Entry 1FJG (X-ray diffraction, 3.00 A resolution); this record covers chains A and H of the 22 polymer chains in the assembly.

== Chain A ==
Molecule: 16S ribosomal RNA
Organism: Thermus thermophilus
Sequence (1522 nucleotides; numbered 0 to 1544 plus 19 insertion-coded residues; 42 numbers in that range are skipped by the numbering (no residue carries them; nothing is unmodelled there); the number before each row is that of its first residue; a row labelled like 190A-190L holds insertion residues (190A, then the next letters in order); numbering starts at 0):
     0 UUUGUUGGAG AGUUUGAUCC UGGCUCAGGG UGAACGCUGG CGGCGUGCCU AAGACAUGCA
    60 AGUCGUGCGG G
    73 CCGCGGGGUU UU
    88 ACUCCG
    95 UGGUC
   101 AGCGGCGGAC GGGUGAGUAA CGCGUGGGU
  129A G
   130 ACCUACCCGG AAGAGGGGGA CAACCCGGGG AAACUCGGGC UAAUCCCCCA UGUGGACCCG
   190 C
190A-190L CCCUUGGGGUGU
   191 GUCCAAAGGG CUUU
   216 GCCCGCUUCC GGAUGGGCCC GCGUCCCAUC AGCUAGUUGG UGGGGUAAUG GCCCACCAAG
   276 GCGACGACGG GUAGCCGGUC UGAGAGGAUG GCCGGCCACA GGGGCACUGA GACACGGGCC
   336 CCACUCCUAC GGGAGGCAGC AGUUAGGAAU CUUCCGCAAU GGGCGCAAGC CUGACGGAGC
   396 GACGCCGCUU GGAGGAAGAA GCCCUUCGGG GUGUAAACUC CUGAA
   442 CCCGGGACGA AACCCCCGAC GA
   474 GGGGACUGAC GGUACCGGG
   494 GUAAUAGCGC CGGCCAACUC CGUGCCAGCA GCCGCGGUAA UACGGAGGGC GCGAGCGUUA
   554 CCCGGAUUCA CUGGGCGUAA AGGGCGUGUA GGCGGCCUGG GGCGUCCCAU GUGAAAGACC
   614 ACGGCUCAAC CGUGGGGGAG CGUGGGAUAC GCUCAGGCUA GACGGUGGGA GAGGGUGGUG
   674 GAAUUCCCGG AGUAGCGGUG AAAUGCGCAG AUACCGGGAG GAACGCCGAU GGCGAAGGCA
   734 GCCACCUGGU CCACCCGUGA CGCUGAGGCG CGAAAGCGUG GGGAGCAAAC CGGAUUAGAU
   794 ACCCGGGUAG UCCACGCCCU AAACGAUGCG CGCUAGGUCU CUGGGUCU
   848 CCUGGGGGCC GAAGCUAACG CGUUAAGCGC GCCGCCUGGG GAGUACGGCC GCAAGGCUGA
   908 AACUCAAAGG AAUUGACGGG GGCCCGCACA AGCGGUGGAG CAUGUGGUUU AAUUCGAAGC
   968 AACGCGAAGA ACCUUACCAG GCCUUGACAU GCUAGG
 1003A G
  1004 AACCCGGGUG AAAGCCUGGG GUGCCCC
1030A-1030D GCGA
  1031 GGGGAGCCCU AGCACAGGUG CUGCAUGGCC GUCGUCAGCU CGUGCCGUGA GGUGUUGGGU
  1091 UAAGUCCCGC AACGAGCGCA ACCCCCGCCG UUAGUUGCCA GCGGUUCGGC CGGGCACUCU
  1151 AACGGGACUG CCCGCGAAA
  1171 GCGGGAGGAA GGAGGGGACG ACGUCUGGUC AGCAUGGCCC UUACGGCCUG GGCGACACAC
  1231 GUGCUACAAU GCCCACUACA AAGCGAUGCC ACCCGGCAAC GGGGAGCUAA UCGCAAAAAG
  1291 GUGGGCCCAG UUCGGAUUGG GGUCUGCAAC CCGACCCCAU GAAGCCGGAA UCGCUAGUAA
  1351 UCGCGGAUCA G
 1361A C
  1362 CAUGCCGCGG UGAAUACGUU CCCGGGCCUU GUACACACCG CCCGUCACGC CAUGGGAGCG
  1422 GGCUCUACCC GAAGUCGCCG GG
  1446 AGCCUACGGG
  1459 CAGGCGCCGA GGGUAGGGCC CGUGACUGGG GCGAAGUCGU AACAAGGUAG CUGUACCGGA
  1519 AGGUGCGGCU GGAUCACCUC CUUUCU
Unresolved in the structure: 0-4, 1535-1544
Ion coordination: Mg2+ site 1: U12, G22; Mg2+ site 2 near U14 (its only coordinating residue here); Mg2+ site 3 near G21 (its only coordinating residue here); Mg2+ site 4: G61, U62, G105; Mg2+ site 5: G69, G70, U98; Mg2+ site 6: C106, G107, A325; Mg2+ site 7: G107, G326; Mg2+ site 8: G107, G108, G326; Mg2+ site 9: G108, A109; Mg2+ site 10: A109, G331; Mg2+ site 11: A109, G324, G326; Mg2+ site 12: A116, G117, G289; 63 more Mg2+ sites not listed
Residues lining bound ligands:
  - paromomycin (PAR): C1404, G1405, U1406, C1407, A1408, C1409, G1489, C1490, G1491, A1492, A1493, G1494, U1495, C1496
  - spectinomycin (SCM): C1063, G1064, C1066, G1068, C1069, A1191, C1192, G1193, U1194, G1386, G1387, C1388
  - streptomycin (SRY): U12, U13, U14, C526, G527, C912, A913, A914, A915, C1490, G1491
From the paper describing this entry:
  - binding site for Fragment of messenger RNA: G693, G926, C1400, C1402, C1403
  - Mg2+ coordination: G1401
  - binding site for spectinomycin: G1064, C1192
  - binding site for paromomycin: A1408, G1491, A1493
  - conformationally variable residues (side-chain flip): A1492, A1493
  - contacts within the chain: G1064-C1192 (hydrogen bond)

== Chain H ==
Name: 30S ribosomal protein S8
Organism: Thermus thermophilus
UniProtKB: P24319 (RS8_THETH); residues 1-138 here = UniProt positions 1-138
Chain sequence (138 residues; numbered 1 to 138; the number before each row is that of its first residue):
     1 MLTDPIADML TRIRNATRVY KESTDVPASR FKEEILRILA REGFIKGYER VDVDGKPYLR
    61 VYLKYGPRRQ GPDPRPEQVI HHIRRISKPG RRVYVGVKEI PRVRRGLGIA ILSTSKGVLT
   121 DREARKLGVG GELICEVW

== Interface between chain A and chain H ==
Contacting residue pairs (76):
  C564(A) - Arg91(H)  hydrogen bond to the sugar
  C586(A) - Pro89(H)  phosphate contact
  C586(A) - Gly90(H)  sugar contact
  G587(A) - Leu2(H)  phosphate contact
  G587(A) - Thr3(H)  sugar contact
  G587(A) - Pro89(H)  phosphate contact
  G587(A) - Arg92(H)  salt bridge to the phosphate
  G588(A) - Met1(H)  sugar contact
  G588(A) - Leu2(H)  sugar contact
  G588(A) - Pro5(H)  phosphate contact
  C589(A) - Pro5(H)  phosphate contact
  C589(A) - Ala28(H)  phosphate contact
  C589(A) - Ser29(H)  phosphate contact
  C590(A) - Ser29(H)  phosphate contact
  C590(A) - Arg30(H)  hydrogen bond to the phosphate
  G597(A) - Tyr94(H)  hydrogen bond to the base
  U598(A) - Tyr94(H)  sugar contact
  C599(A) - Val95(H)  sugar contact
  C599(A) - Gly96(H)  phosphate contact
  C599(A) - Val97(H)  phosphate contact
  C599(A) - Val129(H)  sugar contact
  C599(A) - Gly130(H)  hydrogen bond to the sugar
  C599(A) - Gly131(H)  sugar contact
  C600(A) - Gly96(H)  phosphate contact
  C600(A) - Val97(H)  hydrogen bond to the phosphate
  C600(A) - Gly128(H)  sugar contact
  C601(A) - Lys98(H)  salt bridge to the phosphate
  A640(A) - Ser115(H)  hydrogen bond to the base
  U641(A) - Ser115(H)  sugar contact
  A642(A) - Phe31(H)  sugar contact
  A642(A) - Ser113(H)  hydrogen bond to the sugar
  A642(A) - Thr114(H)  base contact
  A642(A) - Ser115(H)  base contact
  A642(A) - Gly117(H)  sugar contact
  A642(A) - Val118(H)  sugar contact
  C643(A) - Phe31(H)  sugar contact
  C643(A) - Ser113(H)  hydrogen bond to the sugar
  C643(A) - Glu132(H)  hydrogen bond to the sugar
  G644(A) - Arg92(H)  sugar contact
  U652(A) - Lys56(H)  phosphate contact
  A653(A) - Lys56(H)  salt bridge to the phosphate
  A653(A) - Pro57(H)  base contact
  A753(A) - Met1(H)  base contact
  G755(A) - Met1(H)  sugar contact
  G823(A) - Thr3(H)  base contact
  C824(A) - Met1(H)  sugar contact
  C824(A) - Leu2(H)  sugar contact
  G825(A) - Leu2(H)  sugar contact
  G825(A) - Asp8(H)  hydrogen bond to the sugar
  G825(A) - Thr11(H)  base contact
  G825(A) - Arg12(H)  hydrogen bond to the sugar
  G825(A) - Asn15(H)  base contact
  C826(A) - Arg12(H)  sugar contact
  C826(A) - Asn15(H)  hydrogen bond to the sugar
  U827(A) - Asn15(H)  sugar contact
  U827(A) - Val19(H)  sugar contact
  A828(A) - Lys21(H)  salt bridge to the phosphate
  A860(A) - Arg18(H)  sugar contact
  A860(A) - Arg75(H)  hydrogen bond to the phosphate
  G861(A) - Arg75(H)  salt bridge to the phosphate
  G874(A) - Asn15(H)  base contact
  C875(A) - Thr11(H)  base contact
  C875(A) - Arg14(H)  hydrogen bond to the sugar
  C875(A) - Asn15(H)  hydrogen bond to the sugar
  G876(A) - Ala7(H)  sugar contact
  G876(A) - Thr11(H)  hydrogen bond to the sugar
  G876(A) - Arg14(H)  salt bridge to the phosphate
  C877(A) - Thr3(H)  hydrogen bond to the sugar
  C877(A) - Asp4(H)  sugar contact
  C877(A) - Ala7(H)  sugar contact
  C877(A) - Lys88(H)  salt bridge to the phosphate
  C877(A) - Pro89(H)  sugar contact
  G878(A) - Thr3(H)  sugar contact
  G878(A) - Lys88(H)  phosphate contact
  G878(A) - Pro89(H)  phosphate contact
  C879(A) - Gly90(H)  phosphate contact
Also at the interface, not in a pair above, chain A (37 interface residues in all): U591, G654, A859
Also at the interface, not in a pair above, chain H (43 interface residues in all): Lys32, Lys116

== Summary ==
The interface between chain A and chain H involves 37 residues on one side and 43 on the other, with 17
hydrogen bonds and 7 salt bridges. Polar pairs include G597(A)-Tyr94(H), A640(A)-Ser115(H) and
C564(A)-Arg91(H). The paper reports a binding site for Fragment of messenger RNA at G693(A), G926(A) and
C1400(A) among others; a binding site for paromomycin at A1408(A), G1491(A) and A1493(A).
Chain A is 16S ribosomal RNA and chain H is 30S ribosomal protein S8, both from Thermus thermophilus; the
structure, Structure of the thermus thermophilus 30S ribosomal subunit in complex with the antibiotics
streptomycin, spectinomycin, and ..., was determined by X-ray diffraction.
